PDB entry 7XTD | electron microscopy, 3.90 A resolution | chains A and N of the 35 polymer chains in the assembly

# Chain A
Molecule: DNA-directed RNA polymerase subunit
Organism: Komagataella phaffii
Notes: EC 2.7.7.6
UniProt: C4R4Y0 (C4R4Y0_KOMPG); numbering as in UniProt (aligned over 1-1743)
Sequence (1743 residues; row label = number of the first residue in the row):
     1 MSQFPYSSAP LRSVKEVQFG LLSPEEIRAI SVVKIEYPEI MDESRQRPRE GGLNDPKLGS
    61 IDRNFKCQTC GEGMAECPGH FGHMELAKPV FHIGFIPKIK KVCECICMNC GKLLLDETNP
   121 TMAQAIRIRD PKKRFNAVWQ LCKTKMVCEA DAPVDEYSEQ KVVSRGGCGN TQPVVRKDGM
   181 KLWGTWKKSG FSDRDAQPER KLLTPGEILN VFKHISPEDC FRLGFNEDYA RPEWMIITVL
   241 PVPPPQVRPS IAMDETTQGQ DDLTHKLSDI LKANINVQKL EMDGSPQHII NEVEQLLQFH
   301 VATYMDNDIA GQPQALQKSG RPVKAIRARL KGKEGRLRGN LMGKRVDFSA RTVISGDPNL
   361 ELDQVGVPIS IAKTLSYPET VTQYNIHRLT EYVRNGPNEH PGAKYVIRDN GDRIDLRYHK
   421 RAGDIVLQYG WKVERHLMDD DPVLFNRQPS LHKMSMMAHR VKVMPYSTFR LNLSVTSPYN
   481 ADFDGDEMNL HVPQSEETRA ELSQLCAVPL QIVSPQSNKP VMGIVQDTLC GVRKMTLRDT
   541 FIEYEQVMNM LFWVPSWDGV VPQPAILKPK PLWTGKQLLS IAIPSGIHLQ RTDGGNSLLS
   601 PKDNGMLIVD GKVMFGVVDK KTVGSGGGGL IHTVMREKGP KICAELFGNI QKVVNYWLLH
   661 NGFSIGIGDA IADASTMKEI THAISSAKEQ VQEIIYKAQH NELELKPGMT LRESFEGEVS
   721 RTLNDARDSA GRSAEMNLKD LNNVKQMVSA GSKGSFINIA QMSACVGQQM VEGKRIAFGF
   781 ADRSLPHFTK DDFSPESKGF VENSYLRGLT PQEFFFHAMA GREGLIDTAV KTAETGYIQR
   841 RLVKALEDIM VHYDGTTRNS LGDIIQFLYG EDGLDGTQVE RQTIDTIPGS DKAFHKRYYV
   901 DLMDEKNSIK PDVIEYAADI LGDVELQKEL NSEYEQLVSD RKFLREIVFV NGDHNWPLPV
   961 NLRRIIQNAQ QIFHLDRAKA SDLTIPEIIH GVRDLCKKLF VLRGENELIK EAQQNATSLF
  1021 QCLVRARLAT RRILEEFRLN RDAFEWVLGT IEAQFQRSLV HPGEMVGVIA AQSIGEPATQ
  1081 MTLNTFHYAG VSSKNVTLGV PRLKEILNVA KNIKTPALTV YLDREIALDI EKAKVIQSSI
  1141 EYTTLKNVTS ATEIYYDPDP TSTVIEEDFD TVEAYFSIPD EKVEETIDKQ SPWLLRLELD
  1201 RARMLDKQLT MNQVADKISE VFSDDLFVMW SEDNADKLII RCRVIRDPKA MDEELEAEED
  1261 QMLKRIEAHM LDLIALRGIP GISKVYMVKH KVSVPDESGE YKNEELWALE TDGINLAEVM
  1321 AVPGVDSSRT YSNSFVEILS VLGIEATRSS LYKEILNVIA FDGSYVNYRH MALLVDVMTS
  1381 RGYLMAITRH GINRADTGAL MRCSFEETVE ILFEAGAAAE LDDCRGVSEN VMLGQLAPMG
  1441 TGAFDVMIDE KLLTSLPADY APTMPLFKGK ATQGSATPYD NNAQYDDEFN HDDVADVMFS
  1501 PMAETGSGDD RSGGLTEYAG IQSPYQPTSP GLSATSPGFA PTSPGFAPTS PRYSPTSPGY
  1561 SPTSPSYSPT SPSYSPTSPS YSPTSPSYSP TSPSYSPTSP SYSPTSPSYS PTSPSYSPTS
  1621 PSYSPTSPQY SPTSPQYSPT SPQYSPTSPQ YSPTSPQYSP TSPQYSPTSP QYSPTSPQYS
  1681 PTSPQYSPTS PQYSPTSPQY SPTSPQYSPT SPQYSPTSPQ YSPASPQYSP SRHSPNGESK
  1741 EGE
Unresolved in the structure: 1, 154-162, 190-193, 1082-1094, 1178-1189, 1246-1257, 1456-1743
Bound ions: Zn2+ site 1: Cys67, Cys70, Cys77, His80; Zn2+ site 2: Cys107, Cys110, Cys148, Cys168; Mg2+: Asp482, Asp484 (shared with 2 residues of chain P)

# Chain N
Molecule: 198-nt DNA strand
Sequence (198 nucleotides; each row starts with the number of its first residue; numbers below 1 keep their minus sign (DG-125 is residue -125)):
  -125 GCTTACGTCA GTCTGGCCAT CTTTGTGTTT GGTGTGTTTG GGTGGTGGCC GTTTTCGTTG
   -65 TTTTTTTCTG TCTCGTGCCT GGTGTCTTGG GTGTAATCCC CTTGGCGGTT AAAACGCGGG
    -5 GGACAGCGCG TACGTGCGTT TAAGCGGTGC TAGAGCTGTC TACGACCAAT TGAGCGGCCT
    55 CGGCACCGGG ATTCTGAT
Unresolved in the structure: -125 to -116, -26 to -16, 8-72

# Interface between chain A and chain N
Contacting residue pairs (6):
  Lys101(A) - DG-8(N)  salt bridge to the phosphate
  Trp139(A) - DG-8(N)  phosphate contact
  Arg176(A) - DG-7(N)  salt bridge to the phosphate
  Arg176(A) - DG-6(N)  salt bridge to the phosphate
  His1390(A) - DC-11(N)  phosphate contact
  His1390(A) - DG-10(N)  sugar contact
Other interface residues (no listed pair), chain A (6 interface residues in all): Ala1110, Lys1111

# Summary
The interface between chain A and chain N involves 6 residues on one side and 5 on the other; the contacts
include 3 salt bridges. Polar contacts include Lys101(A)-DG-8(N), Arg176(A)-DG-7(N) and Arg176(A)-DG-6(N).
Cys67(A), Cys70(A), Cys77(A) and His80(A) coordinate Zn2+ site 1.
Chain A is DNA-directed RNA polymerase subunit (Komagataella phaffii) and chain N is a 198-nt DNA strand; the
structure, RNA polymerase II elongation complex transcribing a nucleosome (EC58oct), was determined by
electron microscopy, deposited together with 7XN7, 7XSE, 7XSX, 7XSZ, 7XT7 and 7XTI.
